PDB entry 5XU1 | X-ray diffraction, 3.30 A resolution | chains A and S of the 4 polymer chains in the assembly

# Chain A
Molecule: ABC transporter ATP-binding protein
Source organism: Streptococcus pneumoniae (strain ATCC BAA-255 / R6)
UniProt: Q8DQF8 (Q8DQF8_STRR6); numbering as in UniProt (aligned over 1-233)
Chain sequence (245 residues; numbered -11 to 233; the number before each row is that of its first residue; numbers below 1 keep their minus sign (Met-11 is residue -11)):
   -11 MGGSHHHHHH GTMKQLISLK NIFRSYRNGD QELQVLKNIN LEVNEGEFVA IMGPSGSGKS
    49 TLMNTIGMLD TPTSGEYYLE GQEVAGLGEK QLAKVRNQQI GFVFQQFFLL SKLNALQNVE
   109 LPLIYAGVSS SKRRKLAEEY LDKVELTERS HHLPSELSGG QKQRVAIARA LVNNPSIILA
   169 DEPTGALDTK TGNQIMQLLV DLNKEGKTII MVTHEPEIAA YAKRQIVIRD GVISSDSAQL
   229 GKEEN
Disordered / not traced: -11 to 1, 15-19, 228-233
Construct notes: expression tag (-11 to 0)
Reported in the primary citation:
  - mutagenesis - E170Q: decreased catalytic activity
  - catalytic residues: Glu170
  - self-association interface (contacts with another copy of this molecule); pairs are residue here / residue on that copy: Gly173-Gly173
  - mutagenesis - G173C: abolished catalytic activity on Cu2+

# Chain S
Molecule: ABC transporter permeae
Source organism: Streptococcus pneumoniae (strain ATCC BAA-255 / R6)
UniProt: Q8DQF7 (Q8DQF7_STRR6); residues 1-419 here = UniProt positions 1-419
Chain sequence (419 residues; row label = number of the first residue in the row):
     1 MQNLKFAFSS IMAHKMRSLL TMIGIIIGVS SVVVIMALGD SLSRQVNKDM TKSQKNISVF
    61 FSPKKSKDGS FTQKQSAFTV SGKEEEVPVE PPKPQESWVQ EAAKLKGVDS YYVTNSTNAI
   121 LTYQDKKVEN ANLTGGNRTY MDAVKNEIIA GRSLREQDFK EFASVILLDE ELSISLFESP
   181 QEAINKVVEV NGFSYRVIGV YTSPEAKRSK IYGFGGLPIT TNISLAANFN IDEIASIVFR
   241 VNDTSLTPTL GPELARKMTE LAGLQQGEYQ VADESVVFAE IQQSFSFMTT IISSIAGISL
   301 FVGGTGVMNI MLVSVTERTR EIGLRKALGA TRANILIQFL IESMILTLLG GLIGLTIASG
   361 LTALAGLLLQ GLIEGIEVGV SIPVALFSLA VSASVGMIFG VLPANKASKL DPIEALRYE
Disordered / not traced: 62-90, 264-272, 417-419
Reported in the primary citation:
  - contacts within the chain: Lys210-Glu374 (salt bridge)
  - mutagenesis - K207A/R208A/K210A: decreased catalytic activity
  - mutagenesis - D49C/K52C/E205C/K207C/R208C/E374C, K207A/R208A/K210A: decreased growth

# How chain A and chain S interact
Pairs across the interface (29; chain A residue first):
  Asn52(A) with Ile413(S)
  Leu57(A) with Ile413(S)
  Asp58(A) with Ile413(S)
  Glu77(A) with Thr331(S); Arg332(S), hydrogen bond (side chain-backbone)
  Lys78(A) with Thr331(S)
  Ala81(A) with Gly329(S)
  Arg84(A) with Lys326(S), hydrogen bond (side chain-backbone); Ala327(S)
  Asn85(A) with Leu328(S), hydrogen bond (side chain-backbone)
  Phe90(A) with Ala327(S)
  Phe92(A) with Leu416(S), hydrophobic
  Phe96(A) with Arg320(S); Leu324(S); Leu416(S), hydrophobic
  Leu98(A) with Glu321(S); Leu324(S), hydrophobic
  Lys100(A) with Ala13(S), hydrogen bond (side chain-backbone)
  Leu109(A) with Arg325(S)
  Pro110(A) with Leu328(S), hydrophobic
  Ile112(A) with Gln2(S); Phe6(S), hydrophobic
  Tyr113(A) with Phe6(S); Arg325(S), hydrogen bond; Leu328(S); Ala330(S), hydrophobic; Gln338(S)
  Arg121(A) with Gln2(S)
  Arg157(A) with Leu324(S)
Interface residues without a listed pair, chain A (21 interface residues in all): Gln105, Ser118
Interface residues without a listed pair, chain S (21 interface residues in all): Lys5, His14, Asn334, Pro412
The authors on this interface:
  - specific contacts: Asn85(A)-Leu328(S) (hydrogen bond), Tyr113(A)-Arg325(S) (hydrogen bond)
  - interface residues, chain A: Phe90(A), Phe96(A)
  - interface residues, chain S: Ala330(S)

# Summary
The chain A/chain S interface involves 21 residues from each chain, with 5 hydrogen bonds. Polar pairs include
Glu77(A)-Arg332(S), Arg84(A)-Lys326(S) and Asn85(A)-Leu328(S). The paper describes hydrogen bonds between
Asn85(A) and Leu328(S) and Tyr113(A) and Arg325(S). From the paper: the catalytic residue Glu170(A);
D49C/K52C/E205C/K207C/R208C/E374C and K207A/R208A/K210A of chain S reduce growth; 4 substitutions were tested
in all.
Here chain A is ABC transporter ATP-binding protein and chain S is ABC transporter permeae, both from
Streptococcus pneumoniae (strain ATCC BAA-255 / R6). Entry 5XU1 (Structure of a non-canonical ABC transporter
from Streptococcus pneumoniae R6) was determined by X-ray diffraction (same publication as 5XU0).
